PDB entry 3NOT | X-ray diffraction, 2.70 A resolution | chain C

Chain C:
Name: Bacteriophytochrome
Organism: Pseudomonas Aeruginosa
Notes: EC 2.7.13.3; fragment: N-terminal photosensory core module
UniProt: Q9HWR3 (BPHY_PSEAE); residue numbers follow UniProt; this construct covers 1-499
Amino-acid sequence (505 residues; row label = number of the first residue in the row):
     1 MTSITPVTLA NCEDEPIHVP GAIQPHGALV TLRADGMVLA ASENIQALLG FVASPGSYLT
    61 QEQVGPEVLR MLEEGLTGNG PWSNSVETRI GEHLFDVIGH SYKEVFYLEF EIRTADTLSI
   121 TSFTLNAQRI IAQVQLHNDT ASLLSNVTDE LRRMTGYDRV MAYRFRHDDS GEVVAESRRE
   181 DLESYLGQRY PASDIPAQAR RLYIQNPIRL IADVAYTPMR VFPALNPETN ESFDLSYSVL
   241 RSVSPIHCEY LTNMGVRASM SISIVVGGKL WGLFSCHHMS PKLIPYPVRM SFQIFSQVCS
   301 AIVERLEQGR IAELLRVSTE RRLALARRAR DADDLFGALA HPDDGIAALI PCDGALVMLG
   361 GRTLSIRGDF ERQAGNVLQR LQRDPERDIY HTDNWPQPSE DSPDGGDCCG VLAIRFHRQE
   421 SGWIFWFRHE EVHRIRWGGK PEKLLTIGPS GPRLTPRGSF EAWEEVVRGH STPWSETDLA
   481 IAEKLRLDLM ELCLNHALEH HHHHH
Not modelled in the structure: 1-3, 396-405, 497-505
Covalently attached groups: biliverdine ix alpha (BLA) linked to Cys12
Differences from the reference sequence: expression tag (500-505)
Ligand contacts: biliverdine ix alpha (BLA): Glu13, Ile17, Met161, Tyr163, Val173, Tyr185, Gln188, Tyr190, Ser193, Asp194, Ile195, Pro196, Ala199, Tyr203, Arg209, Ile211, Arg241, Val243, Ser244, Ile246, His247, Tyr250, Leu251, Ser259, Ser261, Ser275, His277, Arg453, Leu454, Pro456, Ser459
UniProt features mapped onto this chain:
  - binding site (a tetrapyrrole): Cys12
Reported in the primary citation:
  - binding site for biliverdine ix alpha: Ser261
  - mutagenesis - S261A: decreased catalytic activity

In short:
Covalently linked biliverdine ix alpha: at Cys12. UniProt lists tetrapyrrole-binding residue Cys12. The paper
reports a binding site for biliverdine ix alpha at Ser261; S261A reduces catalytic activity.
Chain C is Bacteriophytochrome (Pseudomonas Aeruginosa); the structure, Light-induced intermediate structure
L2 of P. aeruginosa bacteriophytochrome, was determined by X-ray diffraction (same publication as 3NOU, 3NOP
and 3NHQ).
